Entry 6H39 (X-ray diffraction, 2.50 A resolution); this record covers chains K and W of the 28 polymer chains in the assembly.

Chain K:
Protein: Proteasome subunit beta type-5
Source organism: Saccharomyces cerevisiae (strain ATCC 204508 / S288c)
Notes: EC 3.4.25.1
UniProt: P30656 (PSB5_YEAST); residues 1-212 here correspond to UniProt positions 76-287 (UniProt number = residue number + 75)
Sequence (212 residues; row label = number of the first residue in the row):
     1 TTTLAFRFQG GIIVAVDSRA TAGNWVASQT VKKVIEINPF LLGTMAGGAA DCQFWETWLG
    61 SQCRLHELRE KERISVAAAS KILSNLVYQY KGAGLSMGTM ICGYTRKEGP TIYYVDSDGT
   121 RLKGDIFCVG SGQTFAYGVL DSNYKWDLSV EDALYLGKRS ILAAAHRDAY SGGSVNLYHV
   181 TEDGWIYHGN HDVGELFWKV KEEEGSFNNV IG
Bound ions: Mg2+ site 1 near Thr21 (its only coordinating residue here); Mg2+ site 2: Ala165, Asp168, Ser171 (shared with Asp204(W) of chain W)
Ligand contacts: FGY (N-(2,2-dimethylpropyl)-N~2~-[4-(hydroxycarbamoyl)benzene-1-carbonyl]-L-asparaginyl-N-benzyl-L-alaninamide): Thr1, Arg19, Ala20, Thr21, Ala22, Ala27, Ser28, Val31, Lys32, Lys33, Met45, Ala46, Gly47, Gly48, Ala49
What the authors report for this chain:
  - binding site for FGY: Val31, Met45, Ala49
  - binding site for 2-(N-morpholino)-ethanesulfonic acid: Gly47

Chain W:
Protein: Proteasome subunit beta type-3
Source organism: Saccharomyces cerevisiae (strain ATCC 204508 / S288c)
Notes: EC 3.4.25.1
UniProt: P25451 (PSB3_YEAST); residues 0-204 here correspond to UniProt positions 1-205 (UniProt number = residue number + 1)
Sequence (205 residues; numbered 0 to 204; the number before each row is that of its first residue; numbering starts at 0):
     0 MSDPSSINGG IVVAMTGKDC VAIACDLRLG SQSLGVSNKF EKIFHYGHVF LGITGLATDV
    60 TTLNEMFRYK TNLYKLKEER AIEPETFTQL VSSSLYERRF GPYFVGPVVA GINSKSGKPF
   120 IAGFDLIGCI DEAKDFIVSG TASDQLFGMC ESLYEPNLEP EDLFETISQA LLNAADRDAL
   180 SGWGAVVYII KKDEVVKRYL KMRQD
Not modelled in the structure: 0
Curated features (UniProtKB/Swiss-Prot):
  - modified residue: Ser30 (Phosphoserine)
  - cross-link: Lys69 (Glycyl lysine isopeptide (Lys-Gly) (interchain with G-Cter in ubiquitin))
Bound ions: Mg2+: Asp204 (shared with Ala165(K), Asp168(K), Ser171(K) of chain K)

How chain K and chain W interact:
Pairs across the interface (44):
  Arg19(K) with Asp204(W), salt bridge
  Asn24(K) with Asp177(W); Ala178(W), hydrogen bond (backbone-backbone); Leu179(W)
  Trp25(K) with Gln144(W); Arg176(W)
  Val26(K) with Arg176(W), hydrogen bond (backbone-side chain); Asp177(W); Ala178(W)
  Ala27(K) with Arg176(W), hydrogen bond (backbone-side chain)
  Ser28(K) with Arg176(W)
  Gln29(K) with Arg202(W); Asp204(W)
  Phe135(K) with Leu33(W), hydrophobic
  Ala165(K) with Asp204(W)
  His166(K) with Trp182(W), hydrogen bond (backbone-side chain); Gln203(W), hydrogen bond (side chain-backbone)
  Arg167(K) with Ser32(W); Leu33(W); Gly34(W), hydrogen bond (side chain-backbone); Val35(W), hydrogen bond (side chain-backbone); Trp182(W)
  Asp168(K) with Ser32(W)
  Ala169(K) with Arg27(W); Ser32(W), hydrogen bond (backbone-backbone); Ala178(W)
  Tyr170(K) with Ser32(W); Ala178(W), hydrophobic
  Ser171(K) with Asp204(W)
  Gly172(K) with Asp204(W)
  Gly173(K) with Arg202(W), hydrogen bond (backbone-side chain); Asp204(W), hydrogen bond (backbone-side chain)
  Asp192(K) with Arg202(W), salt bridge
  Gly194(K) with Arg202(W)
  Phe197(K) with Gln203(W)
  Trp198(K) with Lys200(W); Met201(W); Gln203(W)
  Asn209(K) with Asn37(W), hydrogen bond (backbone-side chain); Lys38(W), hydrogen bond (backbone-side chain)
  Val210(K) with Asn37(W); Gln203(W)
  Ile211(K) with Lys38(W); Tyr198(W), hydrophobic
Interface residues without a listed pair, chain K (25 interface residues in all): Val193
Interface residues without a listed pair, chain W (22 interface residues in all): Leu26, Gln31, Asp175

In short:
The interface between chain K and chain W involves 25 residues on one side and 22 on the other, with 12
hydrogen bonds and 2 salt bridges. Polar contacts include Arg19(K)-Asp204(W), Asp192(K)-Arg202(W) and
Val26(K)-Arg176(W). From the paper: a binding site for FGY at Val31(K), Met45(K) and Ala49(K); a binding site
for 2-(N-morpholino)-ethanesulfonic acid at Gly47(K).
Chain K is Proteasome subunit beta type-5 and chain W is Proteasome subunit beta type-3, both from
Saccharomyces cerevisiae (strain ATCC 204508 / S288c); the structure, Yeast 20S proteasome in complex with the
peptidic non-covalent binding inhibitor RTS-V5, was determined by X-ray diffraction, deposited together with
6CW8.
